Entry 6Z1P (electron microscopy, 3.70 A resolution); this record covers chains Ab and Au of the 99 polymer chains in the assembly.

Chain Ab:
Molecule: LSU rRNA_2
Organism: Tetrahymena thermophila (strain SB210)
Sequence (2314 nucleotides; numbered 279 to 2591 plus 7 insertion-coded residues; 6 numbers in that range are skipped by the numbering (no residue carries them; nothing is unmodelled there); the number before each row is that of its first residue; a row labelled like 1317A-1317G holds insertion residues (1317A, then the next letters in order)):
   279 UAGUAAAUUU CAAUAAGUUU UUGAAAUUGA AAAAUAGAGA UCUACCUCUA AAACUUGUAA
   339 AGUUUAAAUU CAAUAGAAAA CAGUACCGCG AGGGAAAGGU GAAAAGAUUU UAUAAUAUCU
   399 UAAAAGAACC UGAAAUUUAG UGCUAAAUAC AGUUAAAGCU UUAUUGUUUU AACGUACCUU
   459 UUGCAUAAUG GGCUAGCGAG UUUAUAUAAU UAGCGAGUAA UUUAAAUUUU AUAAAAUUAC
   519 GAAUCGAUAG AAUAAAUAGU UAAUUAUAUA AGACCCGAAG CUAAGUGAUC UAAUUAUGAU
   579 UAGAUUAAGG GUAUUUAUAC CUGAGGAUCG AACUCUUAAA UGUUGCAAAA UUUUGGGAUA
   639 AAUUGUAAUU AGGGGUGAAA GGCUUAUCAA ACUUAGUUAU AGCUGGUUUU CCACGAAACC
   699 UAUUUAAGUA GGGUGUUAUU UUUUAUAAUA AUUAGGUUUA AAUAACUAUA UCUAUAAUUA
   759 AUUUGUUAAU UAUAAAAUUA GUAUAUAAUA AUUAGUUAUU AUUAGAUAAU AACCAGACUA
   819 UUAGCGCUAA GGUUUAUAGU CAAGAGAGAA ACAGCUCAGA UUAAACAAUA AGGUCUUUAA
   879 AAAUAAAUAA UUAUGGAGAU UAUUUUUGUU AAUACUAAUA AGAUGUAGGC UUGGAAGCAG
   939 CCAUCAUUUU AAAAAAGCGU AAAAGCUUAA UAUUAGAUAA AUUAAUGUUA AAAAUUAAUU
   999 GAUACUUAAA UAAUCAUAGA UGAAGAGAGA AUAAUUUUUA UUUACCGAAU UGAUAAAUCG
  1059 AAAGAUGGUA GUGGAACGUU UUGUAUAAAA AAAUAAAAUU GUGAAAUUUU AUAUUUUAUC
  1119 AAUAUUGAUA AUGCUAGCAU GAGUAGUAGA CAUAAUGUGA GAAUCAUUAU CGCCUGAUAU
  1179 ACAAGGGUUA CUAAAUUUGA UAAUCUUAUU UAGUGUAAGU CGAUUUCUAA GAUAUAAAAG
  1239 UAUAUUGUUA UCAAUGAAUA UAAAAUAUAA AAUAUCUAAU AAACUACUUU UUAUAUUAUA
  1299 UAAAAUUUUU UAUAAUAUA
1317A-1317G UUUAAUA
  1324 GGUGGUUUAG UGACUGGAAA UGUUUAUAUU UUAUUAAAUC GUACUAACUC UAACACAAGU
  1384 GUUUAAGUAG AAUAUAUAAU GGCGAAGGAG UAAAAAGUAU UGAAGGAACU AGGCAAAAUA
  1444 ACCCUGUAAC UUUGGGAGAA AGGGGGCUUU UAAGCAACUG AAAAGAGAGA GUAGCGACUG
  1504 UUUAAUAAAA ACAUAAGAUU UUGCAAAAUU UAAAUAUGAU GUAUAAAAUC UGACACCUGC
  1564 CCGGUGCUGC AAGGUGAAUC UAUUUUAGUU AACGCUGAAA UAUUAAACCC CAGUAAACGG
  1624 CGGCCGUAAC CCUGACGGUC CUAAGGUAGC AAAAUUCCUU GGCGGGUAAG UUCCGUCCUG
  1684 CAUGAAUGGU GUAACGACUG CUCUGCUGUC UCCAAUACUU GCUCUACGAA AUUGAACUUU
  1744 CCGUGAAGAU GCGGCAAUAU UACAACUAGA CGGGAAGACC CUAUGCACCU UUACUGUUAU
  1804 CUGUAAUUAA UUUUUUUUUA UAUUUAACUA GACAAGUAGG AGGUUUAUAC UAAAAAUGGA
  1864 AAACUACUUG AAUAUAUUAA AAAAUUACAU AUAAAUAAAA UAAAUUUUAA UUAUUUUUGU
  1924 UAUUGAAAGA CAGUUUGACU GGGGCGGUCU CCUCCUAAAA AGUAACGGAG GAGUAUAAUA
  1984 AUUUGGGGUA UCUUAUUUUA AUUGAGAUCA AUAUUAGAAU GAAUAUACUA AAUUUGAUUA
  2044 GAGUACAAAC AAGUAUUCUA AGGAUAUAUG UCUGUCAUAU UGACCCGAUA UAAUUUAGUA
  2104 GAAAAUAUAU CGAUCAACGA AUAAAAGGUA CGCUAGGGAU AACAGGCUUA UGGGUUUUGA
  2164 GAGUUCUUAU UAAUAAACCC GUUUGGCACC UCGAUGUCGG CUCAUCACAU CCUGAUGGUG
  2224 GACAAUCUAU CAAGGGUCCG GCUGUUCGCC GGUUAAAGUG GUACGUGAGC UGGGUUUAAA
  2284 ACGUCGUGAG ACAGUUUGGU CCCUAUCUGU UGUAAUUACA AGAAAAUAAA UAAGAAUUAA
  2344 CUUUAGUACG AGAGGACUAG GAAAAUUUAA UCACUGGUUU GAAAAUUACU UUAAUAAAUA
  2404 AAAGUACGGU UUUUAAGCUA AAUUAAACAA GAUAAUUGCU GAAUUCUAUA UAAGCAAGAA
  2464 UCUAACUUAU AUUAUUUUCU AAUAAACUUU UUAAAGACUA UAUUAUUUAA GUAUAUUUAU
  2524 UAAGAGUCAU UAUAACUAAU AAAUAUAAAU AUACUAAAUG UUUAAUAAUC ACUACAGUUU
  2584 AGUUUUUA
Disordered / not traced: 1317A-1317G, 1817-1885, 2591
Ion coordination: Mg2+ site 1: A284, U300; Mg2+ site 2 near A284 (its only coordinating residue here); Mg2+ site 3 near G317 (its only coordinating residue here); Mg2+ site 4: A318, G2101; Mg2+ site 5: A329 (shared with 1 residue of chain Aa); Mg2+ site 6 near C332 (its only coordinating residue here); Mg2+ site 7 near U352 (its only coordinating residue here); Mg2+ site 8 near G354 (its only coordinating residue here); Mg2+ site 9: G354, A357; Mg2+ site 10: U399, A402; Mg2+ site 11: U409, G410; Mg2+ site 12 near U453 (its only coordinating residue here); 160 more Mg2+ sites not listed

Chain Au:
Protein: 50S ribosomal protein L20
Organism: Tetrahymena thermophila (strain SB210)
UniProt: Q235I3 (Q235I3_TETTS); residue numbers follow UniProt; this construct covers 1-170
Amino-acid sequence (170 residues; numbered 1 to 170; the number before each row is that of its first residue):
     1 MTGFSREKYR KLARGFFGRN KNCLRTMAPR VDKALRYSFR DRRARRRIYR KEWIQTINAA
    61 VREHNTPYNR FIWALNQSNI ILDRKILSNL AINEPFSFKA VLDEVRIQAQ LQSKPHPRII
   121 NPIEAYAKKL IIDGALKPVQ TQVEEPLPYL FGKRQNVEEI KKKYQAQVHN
Disordered / not traced: 1

Chain Ab / chain Au interface:
Pairs across the interface (98):
  A413(Ab) - Asn22(Au)  phosphate contact
  A413(Ab) - Cys23(Au)  phosphate contact
  U414(Ab) - Arg19(Au)  phosphate contact
  U414(Ab) - Asn22(Au)  hydrogen bond to the phosphate
  C428(Ab) - Arg30(Au)  hydrogen bond to the base
  A429(Ab) - Asn20(Au)  hydrogen bond to the sugar
  A429(Ab) - Arg30(Au)  salt bridge to the phosphate
  G430(Ab) - Phe16(Au)  phosphate contact
  G430(Ab) - Phe17(Au)  hydrogen bond to the phosphate
  G430(Ab) - Ala34(Au)  sugar contact
  G430(Ab) - Tyr37(Au)  base contact
  U431(Ab) - Phe16(Au)  phosphate contact
  U431(Ab) - Ala34(Au)  sugar contact
  U431(Ab) - Tyr37(Au)  sugar contact
  U431(Ab) - Ser38(Au)  hydrogen bond to the sugar
  U431(Ab) - Asp41(Au)  hydrogen bond to the sugar
  U432(Ab) - Asp41(Au)  sugar contact
  U432(Ab) - Arg45(Au)  sugar contact
  A433(Ab) - Arg45(Au)  salt bridge to the phosphate
  A433(Ab) - Tyr49(Au)  sugar contact
  G444(Ab) - Arg14(Au)  salt bridge to the phosphate
  C451(Ab) - Arg40(Au)  sugar contact
  G452(Ab) - Tyr37(Au)  hydrogen bond to the sugar
  G452(Ab) - Arg40(Au)  hydrogen bond to the sugar
  A454(Ab) - Lys33(Au)  salt bridge to the phosphate
  C455(Ab) - Arg36(Au)  salt bridge to the phosphate
  C471(Ab) - Arg19(Au)  hydrogen bond to the sugar
  C471(Ab) - Cys23(Au)  hydrogen bond to the sugar
  C471(Ab) - Arg25(Au)  phosphate contact
  U472(Ab) - Cys23(Au)  phosphate contact
  U472(Ab) - Leu24(Au)  hydrogen bond to the phosphate
  U472(Ab) - Arg25(Au)  salt bridge to the phosphate
  A473(Ab) - Arg6(Au)  salt bridge to the phosphate
  U687(Ab) - Thr2(Au)  hydrogen bond to the phosphate
  U687(Ab) - Gly3(Au)  phosphate contact
  G844(Ab) - Arg47(Au)  hydrogen bond to the sugar
  A845(Ab) - Arg47(Au)  salt bridge to the phosphate
  U860(Ab) - Phe39(Au)  phosphate contact
  U860(Ab) - Arg43(Au)  salt bridge to the phosphate
  A861(Ab) - Phe39(Au)  phosphate contact
  A861(Ab) - Arg43(Au)  salt bridge to the phosphate
  A862(Ab) - Arg42(Au)  phosphate contact
  A862(Ab) - Arg45(Au)  salt bridge to the phosphate
  A862(Ab) - Arg46(Au)  salt bridge to the phosphate
  A863(Ab) - Arg45(Au)  salt bridge to the phosphate
  A863(Ab) - Arg46(Au)  salt bridge to the phosphate
  A863(Ab) - Tyr49(Au)  stacking on the base
  A863(Ab) - Trp53(Au)  base contact
  A863(Ab) - Lys85(Au)  hydrogen bond to the sugar
  C864(Ab) - Asp83(Au)  hydrogen bond to the sugar
  C864(Ab) - Lys85(Au)  salt bridge to the phosphate
  A865(Ab) - Asp83(Au)  phosphate contact
  A865(Ab) - Arg84(Au)  salt bridge to the phosphate
  A866(Ab) - Arg50(Au)  salt bridge to the phosphate
  A866(Ab) - Asn76(Au)  hydrogen bond to the phosphate
  A866(Ab) - Arg84(Au)  salt bridge to the phosphate
  A877(Ab) - Lys51(Au)  sugar contact
  A878(Ab) - Ile54(Au)  sugar contact
  A878(Ab) - Asn58(Au)  hydrogen bond to the phosphate
  A879(Ab) - Asn58(Au)  hydrogen bond to the phosphate
  A879(Ab) - Arg62(Au)  salt bridge to the phosphate
  A879(Ab) - Pro67(Au)  phosphate contact
  A879(Ab) - Tyr68(Au)  phosphate contact
  A879(Ab) - Asn69(Au)  hydrogen bond to the sugar
  A880(Ab) - Arg70(Au)  base contact
  A1032(Ab) - Arg118(Au)  sugar contact
  U1033(Ab) - His116(Au)  salt bridge to the phosphate
  U1033(Ab) - Arg118(Au)  salt bridge to the phosphate
  U1041(Ab) - Arg70(Au)  hydrogen bond to the base
  A1042(Ab) - Asn69(Au)  sugar contact
  A1042(Ab) - Arg70(Au)  sugar contact
  A1042(Ab) - Trp73(Au)  sugar contact
  C1043(Ab) - Asn69(Au)  sugar contact
  C1043(Ab) - Ile72(Au)  sugar contact
  C1044(Ab) - Ile54(Au)  phosphate contact
  C1044(Ab) - Tyr68(Au)  sugar contact
  G1045(Ab) - Arg50(Au)  salt bridge to the phosphate
  A1046(Ab) - Arg47(Au)  hydrogen bond to the phosphate
  A1047(Ab) - Arg40(Au)  base contact
  A1047(Ab) - Arg43(Au)  hydrogen bond to the base
  A1047(Ab) - Arg47(Au)  salt bridge to the phosphate
  A1093(Ab) - Glu7(Au)  phosphate contact
  G1101(Ab) - Lys8(Au)  phosphate contact
  A1102(Ab) - Gly3(Au)  sugar contact
  A1102(Ab) - Lys8(Au)  salt bridge to the phosphate
  A1103(Ab) - Gly3(Au)  phosphate contact
  A1103(Ab) - Phe4(Au)  phosphate contact
  A1103(Ab) - Ser5(Au)  hydrogen bond to the phosphate
  U1127(Ab) - Thr2(Au)  phosphate contact
  U1127(Ab) - Arg6(Au)  salt bridge to the phosphate
  U1127(Ab) - Leu24(Au)  sugar contact
  U1127(Ab) - Arg25(Au)  hydrogen bond to the sugar
  G1737(Ab) - Arg30(Au)  base contact
  A1738(Ab) - Arg19(Au)  salt bridge to the phosphate
  A1738(Ab) - Asn20(Au)  hydrogen bond to the sugar
  A1738(Ab) - Thr26(Au)  sugar contact
  A1738(Ab) - Arg30(Au)  hydrogen bond to the base
  A1739(Ab) - Arg19(Au)  salt bridge to the phosphate
Interface residues without a listed pair, chain Ab (57 interface residues in all): A412, U443, U445, G469, G470, U688, A858, A1126, A1128, C1740
Interface residues without a listed pair, chain Au (55 interface residues in all): Arg10, Gly15, Ala28, Pro29, Gln55

In short:
57 residues of chain Ab face 55 of chain Au across their interface, with 26 hydrogen bonds, 27 salt bridges
and 1 aromatic stacking contact. Polar pairs include C428(Ab)-Arg30(Au), U1041(Ab)-Arg70(Au) and
A1047(Ab)-Arg43(Au). A284(Ab) and U300(Ab) coordinate Mg2+ site 1.
Chain Ab is LSU rRNA_2 and chain Au is 50S ribosomal protein L20, both from Tetrahymena thermophila (strain
SB210); the structure, Structure of the mitochondrial ribosome from Tetrahymena thermophila, was determined by
electron microscopy.
